PDB entry 3NPZ | X-ray diffraction, 3.35 A resolution | chains B and C of the 3 polymer chains in the assembly

Chain B (and C):
Name: Prolactin receptor
Organism: Rattus norvegicus
Notes: fragment: prlr; chain C of this document is another copy of the same molecule, construct and numbering; everything in this record applies to it too
UniProt: P05710 (PRLR_RAT); residues 1-210 here correspond to UniProt positions 20-229 (UniProt number = residue number + 19)
Sequence (220 residues; row label = number of the first residue in the row):
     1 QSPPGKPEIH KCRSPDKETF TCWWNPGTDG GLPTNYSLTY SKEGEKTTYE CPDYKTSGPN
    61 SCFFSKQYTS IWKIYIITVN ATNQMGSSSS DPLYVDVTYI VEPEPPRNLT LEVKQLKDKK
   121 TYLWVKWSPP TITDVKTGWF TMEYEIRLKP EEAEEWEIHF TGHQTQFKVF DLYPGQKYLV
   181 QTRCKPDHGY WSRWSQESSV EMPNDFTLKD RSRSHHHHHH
Unresolved in the structure: 118-119, 205-220 (chain C: 116-118, 152-153, 205-220)
Sequence notes: expression tag (211-220)
Swiss-Prot annotation at these positions:
  - motif: Trp191 to Ser195 (WSXWS motif)
  - binding site (Zn(2+)): Asp187, His188
  - glycosylation (N-linked (GlcNAc...) asparagine): Asn35, Asn80, Asn108
Cystine bridges: Cys12-Cys22, Cys51-Cys62

How chain B and chain C interact:
Contacting residue pairs (27):
  Lys120(B) - His159(C)
  Thr141(B) - Trp139(C)
  Glu155(B) - Lys114(C)  salt bridge
  Glu157(B) - Trp124(C)
  Glu157(B) - Gln166(C)
  Glu157(B) - Lys168(C)  salt bridge
  Ile158(B) - Gln166(C)  hydrogen bond (backbone-side chain)
  His159(B) - Gln164(C)  hydrogen bond
  His159(B) - Gln166(C)
  Phe160(B) - Phe140(C)  hydrophobic
  His163(B) - Gly138(C)  hydrogen bond (side chain-backbone)
  His163(B) - Trp139(C)
  Phe167(B) - Gly162(C)
  Phe167(B) - His163(C)
  Phe167(B) - Gln164(C)
  Lys168(B) - Gln164(C)
  Val169(B) - Gln164(C)
  Phe170(B) - Phe160(C)
  Phe170(B) - Gly162(C)
  Phe170(B) - Gln164(C)  hydrogen bond (backbone-side chain)
  Phe170(B) - Phe167(C)
  Asp171(B) - Gln164(C)  hydrogen bond
  Asp171(B) - Phe167(C)
  Asp171(B) - Lys168(C)  hydrogen bond (side chain-backbone)
  Asp171(B) - Phe170(C)
  Tyr173(B) - Phe170(C)  hydrophobic
  Tyr173(B) - Asp171(C)
Other interface residues (no listed pair), chain C (17 interface residues in all): Tyr122, Thr161

Overview:
Chain B and chain C form an interface of 14 and 17 residues respectively; the contacts include 6 hydrogen
bonds and 2 salt bridges. Among the polar pairs are Glu155(B)-Lys114(C), Glu157(B)-Lys168(C) and
Ile158(B)-Gln166(C). Curated annotation (UniProt) lists Zn2+-binding residues Asp187(B) and His188(B) on chain
B.
Both chains are Prolactin receptor (Rattus norvegicus). Entry 3NPZ (Prolactin Receptor (PRLR) Complexed with
the Natural Hormone (PRL)) was determined by X-ray diffraction.
